Entry 9CP3 (electron microscopy, 2.94 A resolution); this record covers chains C and S of the 8 polymer chains in the assembly.

# Chain C
Molecule: CRISPR-associated aCascade subunit Cas7/Csa2 2
Organism: Saccharolobus solfataricus P2
UniProtKB: Q97Y91 (CSA2B_SACS2); residues 1-321 here = UniProt positions 1-321
Chain sequence (321 residues; row label = number of the first residue in the row):
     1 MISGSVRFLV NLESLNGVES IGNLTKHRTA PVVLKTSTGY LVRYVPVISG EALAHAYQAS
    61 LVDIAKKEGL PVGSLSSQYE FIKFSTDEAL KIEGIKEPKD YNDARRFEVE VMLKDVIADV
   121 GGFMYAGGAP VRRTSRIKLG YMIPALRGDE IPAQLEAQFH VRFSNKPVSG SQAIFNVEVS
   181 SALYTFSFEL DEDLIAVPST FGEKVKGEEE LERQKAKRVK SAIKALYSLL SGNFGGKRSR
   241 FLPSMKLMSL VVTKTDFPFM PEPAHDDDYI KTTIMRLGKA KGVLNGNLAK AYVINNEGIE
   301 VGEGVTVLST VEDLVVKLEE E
Not modelled in the structure: 169-172

# Chain S
Molecule: 63-nt RNA strand
Organism: Saccharolobus solfataricus
Sequence (63 nucleotides; numbered 1 to 63; the number before each row is that of its first residue):
     1 AUUGAAAGUU CUGUUUCGAA GAAAACCCGC CUCAGAUUCA UUAUGGGGAU AAUCUCUUAU
    61 AGA
Not modelled in the structure: 33-63

# Interface between chain C and chain S
Pairs across the interface (40):
  Asn-16(C) with G21(S), phosphate contact; A22(S), phosphate contact
  Gly-17(C) with G21(S), sugar contact
  Val-18(C) with G21(S), base contact
  Arg-28(C) with G21(S), salt bridge to the phosphate
  Ser-49(C) with G21(S), phosphate contact
  Glu-51(C) with A19(S), hydrogen bond to the sugar
  Ala-52(C) with A20(S), sugar contact
  His-55(C) with A20(S), salt bridge to the phosphate
  Gln-58(C) with A19(S), hydrogen bond to the phosphate
  Phe-81(C) with A19(S), sugar contact; A20(S), phosphate contact
  Lys-83(C) with G18(S), phosphate contact; A19(S), salt bridge to the phosphate
  Ser-85(C) with G18(S), hydrogen bond to the base
  Phe-123(C) with C17(S), sugar contact; G18(S), sugar contact
  Met-124(C) with C17(S), base contact; G18(S), hydrogen bond to the base
  Arg-132(C) with U16(S), hydrogen bond to the base; C17(S), sugar contact
  Arg-133(C) with C17(S), sugar contact; G18(S), phosphate contact
  Thr-134(C) with C17(S), phosphate contact; G18(S), phosphate contact
  Ser-135(C) with G18(S), hydrogen bond to the phosphate
  Phe-159(C) with C27(S), base contact
  His-160(C) with C27(S), salt bridge to the phosphate
  Val-161(C) with A25(S), sugar contact; C26(S), sugar contact; C27(S), hydrogen bond to the phosphate
  Arg-162(C) with A25(S), base contact
  Phe-163(C) with C26(S), base contact
  Phe-175(C) with A25(S), stacking on the base
  Gly-236(C) with A22(S), phosphate contact
  Lys-237(C) with A22(S), phosphate contact; A23(S), hydrogen bond to the phosphate
  Arg-238(C) with A23(S), hydrogen bond to the phosphate
  Ser-239(C) with A24(S), hydrogen bond to the phosphate
  Arg-240(C) with A25(S), salt bridge to the phosphate
Other interface residues (no listed pair), chain C (33 interface residues in all): Leu-15, Glu-19, Gly-121, Gly-122
Other interface residues (no listed pair), chain S (13 interface residues in all): C28

# Summary
33 residues of chain C face 13 of chain S across their interface, with 10 hydrogen bonds, 5 salt bridges and 1
aromatic stacking contact. Polar pairs include Ser-85(C)/G18(S), Met-124(C)/G18(S) and Arg-132(C)/U16(S).
Here chain C is CRISPR-associated aCascade subunit Cas7/Csa2 2 (Saccharolobus solfataricus P2) and chain S is
a 63-nt RNA strand (Saccharolobus solfataricus). Entry 9CP3 (Post-targeting aCascade Type IA CRISPR-Cas
Surveillance Complexes) was determined by electron microscopy.
